Entry 5X0J (X-ray diffraction, 1.43 A resolution); this record covers chain A.

[Chain A]
Molecule: Free serine kinase
From: Thermococcus kodakarensis KOD1
UniProtKB: Q5JD03 (Q5JD03_THEKO); numbering as in UniProt (aligned over 1-242)
Sequence (242 residues; each row starts with the number of its first residue):
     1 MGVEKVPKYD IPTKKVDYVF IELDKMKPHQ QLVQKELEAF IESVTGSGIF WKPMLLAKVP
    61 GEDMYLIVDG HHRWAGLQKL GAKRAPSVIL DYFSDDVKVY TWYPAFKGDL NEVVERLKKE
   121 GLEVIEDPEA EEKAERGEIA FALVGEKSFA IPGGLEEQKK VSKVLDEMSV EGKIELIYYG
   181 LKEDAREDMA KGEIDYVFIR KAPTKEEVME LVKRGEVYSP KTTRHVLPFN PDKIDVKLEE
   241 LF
Not modelled in the structure: 1
Differences from the reference sequence: engineered mutation Gln30 (Glu in Q5JD03)
Ion coordination: Mg2+: Asp69 (together with adenosine monophosphate, phosphoserine)
Residues lining bound ligands:
  - adenosine monophosphate (AMP): Glu36, Phe40, Ser43, Val44, Ser47, Ile49, Phe50, Trp51, Lys52, Asp69, Gly70, His71, His72, Arg73, Lys221
  - phosphoserine (SEP): Glu4, His29, Gln30, Val68, Asp69, Gly70, His71, His72, Trp102, Lys221, Thr223, Arg224, His225
UniProt features mapped onto this chain:
  - binding site (ADP): Ser43, Ile49, Trp51, Lys52, Asp69, Gly70, His71, His72, Arg73
  - binding site (O-phospho-L-serine): Val68, Gly70, His71, His72, Trp102, Lys221, Thr223, His225
  - binding site (Mg(2+)): Asp69
  - mutagenesis: Glu4 (E4A: Strong decrease in activity), Glu36 (E36A: Decrease in activity), Asp69 (D69A: Loss of activity)

[In short]
Chain A binds adenosine monophosphate and phosphoserine. UniProt lists 9 ADP-binding residues, 8
O-phospho-L-serine-binding residues, Mg2+-binding residue Asp69 and 3 mutagenesis sites.
Chain A is Free serine kinase (Thermococcus kodakarensis KOD1); the structure, Free serine kinase (E30Q
mutant) in complex with phosphoserine and AMP, was determined by X-ray diffraction, deposited together with
5X0B, 5X0E, 5X0F, 5X0G and 5X0K.
